7V6N - chains B and G of the 9 polymer chains in the assembly; structure by electron microscopy, 3.99 A resolution.

Chain B:
Molecule: Spike glycoprotein
From: Human betacoronavirus 2c EMC/2012
UniProt: K0BRG7 (K0BRG7_MERS); residue numbers follow UniProt; this construct covers 18-1206
Chain sequence (1189 residues; row label = number of the first residue in the row):
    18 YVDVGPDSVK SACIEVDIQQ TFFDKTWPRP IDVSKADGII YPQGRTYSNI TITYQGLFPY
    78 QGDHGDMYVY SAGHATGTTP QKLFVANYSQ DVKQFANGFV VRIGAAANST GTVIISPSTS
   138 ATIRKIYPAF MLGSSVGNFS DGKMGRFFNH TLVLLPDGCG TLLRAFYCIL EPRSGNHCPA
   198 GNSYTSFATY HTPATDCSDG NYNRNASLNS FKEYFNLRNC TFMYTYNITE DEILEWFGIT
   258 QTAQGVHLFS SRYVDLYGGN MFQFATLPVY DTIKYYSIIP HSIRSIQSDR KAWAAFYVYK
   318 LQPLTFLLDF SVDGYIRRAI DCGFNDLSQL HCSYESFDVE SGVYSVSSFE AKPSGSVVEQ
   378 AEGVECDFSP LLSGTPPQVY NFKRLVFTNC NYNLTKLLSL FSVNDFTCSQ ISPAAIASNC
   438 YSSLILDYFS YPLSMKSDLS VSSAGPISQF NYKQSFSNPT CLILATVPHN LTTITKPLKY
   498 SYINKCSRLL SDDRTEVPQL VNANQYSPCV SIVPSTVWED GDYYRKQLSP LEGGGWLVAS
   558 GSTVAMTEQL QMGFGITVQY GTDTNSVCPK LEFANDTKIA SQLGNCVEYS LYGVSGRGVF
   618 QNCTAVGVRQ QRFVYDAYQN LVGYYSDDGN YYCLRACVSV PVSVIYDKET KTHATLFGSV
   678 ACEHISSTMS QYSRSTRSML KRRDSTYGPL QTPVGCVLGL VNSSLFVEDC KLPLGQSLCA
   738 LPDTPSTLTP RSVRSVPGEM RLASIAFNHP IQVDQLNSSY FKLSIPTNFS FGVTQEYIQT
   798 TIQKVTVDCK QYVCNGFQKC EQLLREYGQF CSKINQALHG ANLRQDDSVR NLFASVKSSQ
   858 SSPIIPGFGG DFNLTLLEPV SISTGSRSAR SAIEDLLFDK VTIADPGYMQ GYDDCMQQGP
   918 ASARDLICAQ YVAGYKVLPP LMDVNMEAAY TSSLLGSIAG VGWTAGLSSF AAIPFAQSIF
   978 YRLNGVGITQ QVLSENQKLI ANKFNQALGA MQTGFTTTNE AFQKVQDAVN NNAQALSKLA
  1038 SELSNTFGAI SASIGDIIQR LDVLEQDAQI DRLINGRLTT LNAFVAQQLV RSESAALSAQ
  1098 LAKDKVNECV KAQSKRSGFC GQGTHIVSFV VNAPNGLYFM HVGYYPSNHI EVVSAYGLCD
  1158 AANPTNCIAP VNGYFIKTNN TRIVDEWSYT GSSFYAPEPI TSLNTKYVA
Not modelled in the structure: 378-380, 589-594, 699-709, 726-728, 742-756, 862-868, 877-885, 916-923, 1157-1163, 1189-1206
Disulfides: Cys30-Cys195, Cys176-Cys214, Cys185-Cys237, Cys339-Cys349, Cys383-Cys407, Cys425-Cys478, Cys437-Cys585, Cys503-Cys526, Cys620-Cys650, Cys679-Cys713, Cys811-Cys817, Cys1106-Cys1117

Chain G:
Molecule: 111 H
From: Homo sapiens
Chain sequence (227 residues; each row starts with the number of its first residue):
     1 EVQLVESGGG VVQPGRSLRL SCAASAFTFS NYGMHWVRQA PGKGLEWVAV IWSAGSLKYY
    61 ADSVKGRFII SRDNSKNTLY LQMDSLRPED TAVYYCAREN TTYYYETSGS WGASYYFDFW
   121 GQGTLVTVSS STKGPSVFPL APSSKSTSGG TAALGCLVKD YFPEPVTVSW NSGALTSGVH
   181 TFPAVLQSSG LYSLSSVVTV PSSSLGTQTY ICNVNHKPSN TKVDKRV
Disulfides: Cys22-Cys96, Cys156-Cys212

Interface between chain B and chain G:
Pairs across the interface (21; chain B residue first):
  Lys27(B) with Tyr104(G); Tyr105(G)
  Ser28(B) with Tyr103(G)
  Ala29(B) with Tyr103(G), hydrophobic
  Cys30(B) with Tyr103(G), hydrogen bond (backbone-side chain)
  Ile31(B) with Tyr105(G), hydrophobic; Thr107(G)
  Gly192(B) with Thr101(G)
  Asn193(B) with Thr101(G); Tyr103(G), hydrogen bond (backbone-side chain)
  His194(B) with Tyr103(G)
  Asn199(B) with Asn31(G); Tyr32(G); Gly33(G); Ser53(G), hydrogen bond
  Ser200(B) with Asn31(G), hydrogen bond (backbone-backbone); Tyr32(G)
  Tyr207(B) with Tyr105(G); Thr107(G)
  Asn226(B) with Tyr105(G)
  Glu230(B) with Tyr105(G)
Also at the interface, not in a pair above, chain B (14 interface residues in all): Thr209
Also at the interface, not in a pair above, chain G (12 interface residues in all): Glu99, Asn100, Glu106

Overview:
The interface between chain B and chain G involves 14 residues on one side and 12 on the other, with 4
hydrogen bonds. Polar contacts include Cys30(B)-Tyr103(G), Asn193(B)-Tyr103(G) and Asn199(B)-Ser53(G).
Here chain B is Spike glycoprotein (Human betacoronavirus 2c EMC/2012) and chain G is 111 H (Homo sapiens).
Entry 7V6N (MERS S ectodomain trimer in complex with neutralizing antibody 111 state1) was determined by
electron microscopy.
